PDB entry 2R5G | X-ray diffraction, 1.86 A resolution | chain A

[Chain A]
Protein: Chloride intracellular channel protein 2
Organism: Homo sapiens
Reference sequence: O15247 (CLIC2_HUMAN); residues 1-247 here = UniProt positions 1-247
Sequence (247 residues; numbered 1 to 247; the number before each row is that of its first residue):
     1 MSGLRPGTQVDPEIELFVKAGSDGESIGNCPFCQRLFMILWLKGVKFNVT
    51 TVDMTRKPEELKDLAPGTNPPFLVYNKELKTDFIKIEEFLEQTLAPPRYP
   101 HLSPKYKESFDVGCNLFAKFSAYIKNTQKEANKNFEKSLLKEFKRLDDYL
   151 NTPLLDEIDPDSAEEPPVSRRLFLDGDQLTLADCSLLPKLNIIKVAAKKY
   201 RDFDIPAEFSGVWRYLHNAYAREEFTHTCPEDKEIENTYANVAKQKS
Unresolved in the structure: 1-10
Disulfides: Cys30-Cys33
Curated features (UniProtKB/Swiss-Prot):
  - region: Ala95 to Tyr106 (Joint loop), Asn151 to Arg171 (Foot loop)
  - motif: Cys30 to Cys33 (G-site)
  - binding site (glutathione): Glu25, His227
  - natural variant: His101 (H101Q: Found in a patient with syndromic intellectual disability; uncertain significance)
Reported in the primary citation:
  - contacts within the chain: Ile158-Ala163
  - conformationally variable residues (order/disorder transition): Leu61 to Thr68
  - interface residues: Asp156 to Pro167

[In short]
UniProt lists glutathione-binding residues Glu25 and His227. The paper reports the interface residue Asp156;
conformational variability at Leu61.
Chain A is Chloride intracellular channel protein 2 (Homo sapiens); the structure, Structure of human CLIC2,
crystal form B, was determined by X-ray diffraction, deposited together with 2R4V.
